Entry 7UIN (electron microscopy, 2.80 A resolution); this record covers chains D and A of the 3 polymer chains in the assembly.

== Chain D ==
Protein: Group II intron reverse transcriptase/maturase
From: [Eubacterium] rectale
Notes: EC 2.7.7.49
UniProtKB: A0A173ZME3 (A0A173ZME3_9FIRM); residue numbers follow UniProt; this construct covers 1-427
Amino-acid sequence (427 residues; numbered 1 to 427; the number before each row is that of its first residue):
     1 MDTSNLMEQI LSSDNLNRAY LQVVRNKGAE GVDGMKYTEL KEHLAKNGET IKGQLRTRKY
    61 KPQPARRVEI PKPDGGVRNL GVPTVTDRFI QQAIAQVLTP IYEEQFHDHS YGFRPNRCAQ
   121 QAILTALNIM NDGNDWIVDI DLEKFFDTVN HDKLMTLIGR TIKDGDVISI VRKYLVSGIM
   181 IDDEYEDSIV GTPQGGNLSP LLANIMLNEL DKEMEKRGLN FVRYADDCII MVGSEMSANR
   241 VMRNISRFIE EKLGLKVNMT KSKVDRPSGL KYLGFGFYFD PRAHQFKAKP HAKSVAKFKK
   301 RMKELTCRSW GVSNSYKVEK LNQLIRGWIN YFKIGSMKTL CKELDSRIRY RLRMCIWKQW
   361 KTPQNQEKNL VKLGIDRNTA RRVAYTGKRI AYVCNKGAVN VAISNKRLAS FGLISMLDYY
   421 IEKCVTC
Not modelled in the structure: 1-4, 65-80, 178-194, 425-427
Reported in the primary citation:
  - binding site for the 37-nt DNA strand (chain A): Tyr-278, Phe-279, Pro-281, Ser-336, Met-337, Lys-338, Thr-339, Ser-346, Arg-347, Arg-349, Arg-353, Lys-361, Asn-378, Arg-381, Arg-382, Asn-395, Asn-405

== Chain A ==
Molecule: 37-nt DNA strand
Sequence (37 nucleotides; each row starts with the number of its first residue):
     1 GAGAGCAGGG GCTATGAACC TGCTCTCATT TCTTTTG

== Chain D / chain A interface ==
Contacting residue pairs (68):
  Arg-266(D) / DT13(A)  salt bridge to the phosphate
  Pro-267(D) / DT13(A)  base contact
  Ser-268(D) / DT13(A)  hydrogen bond to the base
  Tyr-278(D) / DA18(A)  sugar contact
  Tyr-278(D) / DC19(A)  sugar contact
  Phe-279(D) / DG11(A)  base contact
  Phe-279(D) / DC12(A)  sugar contact
  Phe-279(D) / DA18(A)  base contact
  Pro-281(D) / DG10(A)  sugar contact
  Pro-281(D) / DG11(A)  sugar contact
  Arg-282(D) / DG9(A)  sugar contact
  Arg-282(D) / DG10(A)  hydrogen bond to the sugar
  Ala-283(D) / DG11(A)  phosphate contact
  Phe-286(D) / DT13(A)  base contact
  Lys-289(D) / DA18(A)  phosphate contact
  Lys-289(D) / DC19(A)  phosphate contact
  Ser-309(D) / DG37(A)  base contact
  Ser-336(D) / DC19(A)  hydrogen bond to the phosphate
  Ser-336(D) / DC20(A)  phosphate contact
  Met-337(D) / DC20(A)  hydrogen bond to the phosphate
  Lys-338(D) / DC20(A)  hydrogen bond to the phosphate
  Lys-338(D) / DT21(A)  salt bridge to the phosphate
  Thr-339(D) / DC20(A)  hydrogen bond to the phosphate
  Ser-346(D) / DA2(A)  phosphate contact
  Ser-346(D) / DG3(A)  phosphate contact
  Arg-347(D) / DG3(A)  salt bridge to the phosphate
  Arg-349(D) / DA2(A)  salt bridge to the phosphate
  Tyr-350(D) / DA2(A)  phosphate contact
  Tyr-350(D) / DG3(A)  phosphate contact
  Arg-353(D) / DG1(A)  phosphate contact
  Arg-353(D) / DA2(A)  sugar contact
  Lys-361(D) / DT35(A)  base contact
  Lys-361(D) / DT36(A)  hydrogen bond to the base
  Lys-361(D) / DG37(A)  base contact
  Gln-364(D) / DT33(A)  phosphate contact
  Asn-378(D) / DT31(A)  hydrogen bond to the base
  Thr-379(D) / DT29(A)  base contact
  Arg-381(D) / DT31(A)  hydrogen bond to the phosphate
  Arg-381(D) / DC32(A)  salt bridge to the phosphate
  Arg-382(D) / DT29(A)  salt bridge to the phosphate
  Arg-382(D) / DT30(A)  sugar contact
  Arg-382(D) / DT31(A)  salt bridge to the phosphate
  Val-383(D) / DT29(A)  base contact
  Tyr-385(D) / DT30(A)  sugar contact
  Tyr-385(D) / DC32(A)  base contact
  Tyr-385(D) / DT33(A)  hydrogen bond to the phosphate
  Thr-386(D) / DT29(A)  phosphate contact
  Thr-386(D) / DT30(A)  phosphate contact
  Lys-388(D) / DT30(A)  base contact
  Arg-389(D) / DT29(A)  phosphate contact
  Arg-389(D) / DT30(A)  salt bridge to the phosphate
  Tyr-392(D) / DA28(A)  hydrogen bond to the phosphate
  Tyr-392(D) / DT29(A)  hydrogen bond to the sugar
  Val-393(D) / DT29(A)  base contact
  Asn-395(D) / DG1(A)  base contact
  Asn-395(D) / DA2(A)  sugar contact
  Lys-396(D) / DG1(A)  base contact
  Lys-396(D) / DC27(A)  phosphate contact
  Lys-396(D) / DA28(A)  base contact
  Lys-396(D) / DT29(A)  base contact
  Gly-397(D) / DA28(A)  base contact
  Gly-397(D) / DT29(A)  base contact
  Ala-398(D) / DT29(A)  hydrogen bond to the base
  Asn-400(D) / DG1(A)  sugar contact
  Asn-400(D) / DA2(A)  sugar contact
  Ser-404(D) / DG1(A)  hydrogen bond to the phosphate
  Asn-405(D) / DG1(A)  hydrogen bond to the phosphate
  Asn-405(D) / DA2(A)  phosphate contact
Other interface residues (no listed pair), chain D (44 interface residues in all): Lys-342, Asp-345, Pro-363, Arg-377
Other interface residues (no listed pair), chain A (23 interface residues in all): DA4

== Summary ==
44 residues of chain D and 23 residues of chain A are in contact; the contacts include 15 hydrogen bonds and 8
salt bridges. Among the polar pairs are Ser-268(D)/DT13(A), Lys-361(D)/DT36(A) and Asn-378(D)/DT31(A). From
the paper: a binding site for the 37-nt DNA strand (chain A) at Tyr-278(D), Phe-279(D) and Pro-281(D) among
others.
Here chain D is Group II intron reverse transcriptase/maturase ([Eubacterium] rectale) and chain A is a 37-nt
DNA strand. Entry 7UIN (CryoEM Structure of an Group II Intron Retroelement) was determined by electron
microscopy, deposited together with 7UIM.
